8QYY - chains E and F of the 7 polymer chains in the assembly; structure by electron microscopy, 2.56 A resolution.

[Chain E]
Name: Anti-phage defense ZorAB system ZorA
Source organism: Escherichia coli
UniProtKB: A0A0V7WZR2 (A0A0V7WZR2_ECOLX); numbering as in UniProt (aligned over 1-434)
Sequence (434 residues; numbered 1 to 434; the number before each row is that of its first residue):
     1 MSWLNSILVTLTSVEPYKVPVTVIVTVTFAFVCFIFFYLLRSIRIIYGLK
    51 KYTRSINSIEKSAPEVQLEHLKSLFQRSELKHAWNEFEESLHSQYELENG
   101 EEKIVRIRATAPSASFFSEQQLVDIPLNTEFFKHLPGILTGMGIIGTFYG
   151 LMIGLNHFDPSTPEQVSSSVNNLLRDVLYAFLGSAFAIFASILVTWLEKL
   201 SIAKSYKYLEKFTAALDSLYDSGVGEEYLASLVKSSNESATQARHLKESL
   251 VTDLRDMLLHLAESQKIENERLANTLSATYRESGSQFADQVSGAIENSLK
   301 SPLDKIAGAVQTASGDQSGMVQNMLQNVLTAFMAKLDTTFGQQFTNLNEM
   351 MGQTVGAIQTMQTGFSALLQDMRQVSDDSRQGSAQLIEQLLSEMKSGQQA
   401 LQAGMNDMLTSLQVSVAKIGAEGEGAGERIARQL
Unresolved in the structure: 246-434
Metal / ion sites: Ca2+ site 1: E86, E89 (shared with 2 residues of chain A); Ca2+ site 2: D217, Y220 (shared with 2 residues of chain D)
From the paper describing this entry:
  - mutagenesis - L250G/L254G/L258G/L261G, L250N/L254N/L258N/L261N: decreased stability in response to TMD domain

[Chain F]
Name: Membrane protein
Source organism: Escherichia coli
UniProtKB: A0A0V7WZP0 (A0A0V7WZP0_ECOLX); numbering as in UniProt (aligned over 1-246)
Sequence (246 residues; each row starts with the number of its first residue):
     1 MFGNAFGVKKRRSDEAEKPFWISYADLMTAMMVLFLVVMVASLSSVTQRI
    51 QRAEQGEKARGQDISRLCERLELHARNVNKNIVVDCHDNRISFGEAGRFA
   101 HNQFFLNAEGQKALQDVVPLVLEASNSEEGKKWFKQIVIEGFTDTDGSYL
   151 YNLHLSLQRSEWVMCSLLDSRSPLQKNISAEQQLQIRKLFLAGGVSFNNA
   201 KESKEASRRVELRMQFFGLKDKRDKADEVDFPPVVNKEVCQLVMPL
Disulfides: C68-C86, C165-C240
From the paper describing this entry:
  - mutagenesis - D26N: abolished localization to ZorD
  - mutagenesis - Y151A/N152A/L155A/R159A: decreased stability

[How chain E and chain F interact]
Pairs across the interface - 36 pairs, chain E then chain F:
  E130(E) - S13(F)
  K133(E) - D14(F)
  K133(E) - A16(F)
  H134(E) - A16(F)
  G137(E) - P19(F)
  T140(E) - P19(F)
  T140(E) - S23(F)
  I144(E) - I22(F)
  I144(E) - S23(F)
  I144(E) - D26(F)
  T147(E) - L27(F)
  F148(E) - D26(F)
  L151(E) - L34(F)  hydrophobic
  L155(E) - V37(F)  hydrophobic
  F158(E) - V37(F)  hydrophobic
  F158(E) - A41(F)  hydrophobic
  S161(E) - Q48(F)
  P163(E) - S45(F)
  P163(E) - Q48(F)
  P163(E) - R49(F)
  P163(E) - R52(F)
  E164(E) - R52(F)  salt bridge
  V166(E) - A41(F)
  V166(E) - S45(F)
  S167(E) - R49(F)
  V170(E) - A41(F)  hydrophobic
  L173(E) - L34(F)  hydrophobic
  L173(E) - V37(F)  hydrophobic
  V177(E) - L34(F)  hydrophobic
  I188(E) - L27(F)  hydrophobic
  S191(E) - F20(F)
  I192(E) - F20(F)  hydrophobic
  G225(E) - F2(F)
  E226(E) - F2(F)
  L229(E) - M1(F)  hydrophobic
  L229(E) - F2(F)  hydrophobic
Interface residues without a listed pair, chain E (32 interface residues in all): P136, P160, T162, L174, F181, S184, T195
Interface residues without a listed pair, chain F (21 interface residues in all): A30, V33, V38

[Overview]
The interface between chain E and chain F involves 32 residues on one side and 21 on the other; the contacts
include 1 salt bridge. Its one salt-bridged contact is E164(E)-R52(F). The paper reports that
L250G/L254G/L258G/L261G and L250N/L254N/L258N/L261N of chain E reduce stability in response to TMD domain;
D26N of chain F abolishes localization to ZorD.
Chain E is Anti-phage defense ZorAB system ZorA and chain F is Membrane protein, both from Escherichia coli;
the structure, Zorya anti-bacteriophage defense system ZorAB, ZorA delta_435-729, ZorA tail tip deletion, was
determined by electron microscopy together with 8QYD, 8QYH and 8QYK from the same study.
